PDB entry 1NNK | X-ray diffraction, 1.85 A resolution | chain A

Chain A:
Molecule: Glutamate receptor 2
From: Rattus norvegicus
Notes: fragment: GluR2-flop ligand-binding core (S1S2J)
UniProtKB: P19491 (GRIA2_RAT); the construct has insertions or renumbered stretches relative to UniProt, so the offset changes along the chain: 0-114 = UniProt 413-527; 117-260 = UniProt 653-796
Chain sequence (263 residues; each row starts with the number of its first residue; numbers below 1 keep their minus sign (Gly-2 is residue -2)):
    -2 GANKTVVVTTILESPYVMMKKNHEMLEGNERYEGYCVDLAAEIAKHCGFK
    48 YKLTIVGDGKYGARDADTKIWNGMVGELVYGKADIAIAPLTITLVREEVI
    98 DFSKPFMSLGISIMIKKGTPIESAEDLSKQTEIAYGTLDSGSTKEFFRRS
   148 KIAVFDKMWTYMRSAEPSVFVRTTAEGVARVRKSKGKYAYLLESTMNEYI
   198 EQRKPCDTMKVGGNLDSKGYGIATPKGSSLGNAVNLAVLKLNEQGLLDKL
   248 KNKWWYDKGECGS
Unresolved in the structure: -2 to 0, 259-260
Differences from the reference sequence: cloning artifact (-2 to -1); linker (115-116)
Swiss-Prot annotation at these positions:
  - binding site (L-glutamate): Pro86, Thr88, Arg93, Ser139, Thr140, Glu190
  - site: Arg61 (Interaction with the cone snail toxin Con-ikot-ikot), Ile118 (Crucial to convey clamshell closure to channel opening), Arg145 (Interaction with the cone snail toxin Con-ikot-ikot), Lys237 (Interaction with the cone snail toxin Con-ikot-ikot)
  - glycosylation: Asn0 (N-linked (GlcNAc...) asparagine)
  - modified residue (Phosphoserine): Ser147, Ser181
Disulfide bonds: Cys203-Cys258
Bound ions: Zn2+ site 1: His20, Glu21, Glu163; Zn2+ site 2: Glu27, Glu39, His43
Residues lining bound ligands: (S)-atpa (CE2; 3-(5-tert-butyl-3-oxidoisoxazol-4-yl)-L-alaninate): Glu10, Tyr58, Pro86, Leu87, Thr88, Arg93, Leu135, Gly138, Ser139, Thr140, Thr171, Leu189, Glu190, Met193, Tyr217

Summary:
Bound to chain A: (S)-atpa. His20, Glu21 and Glu163 form the Zn2+ site 1. Glu27, Glu39 and His43 coordinate
Zn2+ site 2. Curated annotation (UniProt) lists 6 L-glutamate-binding residues.
Chain A is Glutamate receptor 2 (Rattus norvegicus); the structure, X-ray structure of the GluR2
ligand-binding core (S1S2J) in complex with (S)-ATPA at 1.85 A resolution. ..., was determined by X-ray
diffraction (same publication as 1NNP).
